PDB entry 8V1Q | electron microscopy, 2.70 A resolution | chains A and P of the 4 polymer chains in the assembly

# Chain A
Protein: DNA polymerase
From: Human alphaherpesvirus 1 strain KOS
Notes: EC 2.7.7.7
Reference sequence: H9E937 (H9E937_HHV1); numbering as in UniProt (aligned over 43-1235)
Sequence (1199 residues; row label = number of the first residue in the row):
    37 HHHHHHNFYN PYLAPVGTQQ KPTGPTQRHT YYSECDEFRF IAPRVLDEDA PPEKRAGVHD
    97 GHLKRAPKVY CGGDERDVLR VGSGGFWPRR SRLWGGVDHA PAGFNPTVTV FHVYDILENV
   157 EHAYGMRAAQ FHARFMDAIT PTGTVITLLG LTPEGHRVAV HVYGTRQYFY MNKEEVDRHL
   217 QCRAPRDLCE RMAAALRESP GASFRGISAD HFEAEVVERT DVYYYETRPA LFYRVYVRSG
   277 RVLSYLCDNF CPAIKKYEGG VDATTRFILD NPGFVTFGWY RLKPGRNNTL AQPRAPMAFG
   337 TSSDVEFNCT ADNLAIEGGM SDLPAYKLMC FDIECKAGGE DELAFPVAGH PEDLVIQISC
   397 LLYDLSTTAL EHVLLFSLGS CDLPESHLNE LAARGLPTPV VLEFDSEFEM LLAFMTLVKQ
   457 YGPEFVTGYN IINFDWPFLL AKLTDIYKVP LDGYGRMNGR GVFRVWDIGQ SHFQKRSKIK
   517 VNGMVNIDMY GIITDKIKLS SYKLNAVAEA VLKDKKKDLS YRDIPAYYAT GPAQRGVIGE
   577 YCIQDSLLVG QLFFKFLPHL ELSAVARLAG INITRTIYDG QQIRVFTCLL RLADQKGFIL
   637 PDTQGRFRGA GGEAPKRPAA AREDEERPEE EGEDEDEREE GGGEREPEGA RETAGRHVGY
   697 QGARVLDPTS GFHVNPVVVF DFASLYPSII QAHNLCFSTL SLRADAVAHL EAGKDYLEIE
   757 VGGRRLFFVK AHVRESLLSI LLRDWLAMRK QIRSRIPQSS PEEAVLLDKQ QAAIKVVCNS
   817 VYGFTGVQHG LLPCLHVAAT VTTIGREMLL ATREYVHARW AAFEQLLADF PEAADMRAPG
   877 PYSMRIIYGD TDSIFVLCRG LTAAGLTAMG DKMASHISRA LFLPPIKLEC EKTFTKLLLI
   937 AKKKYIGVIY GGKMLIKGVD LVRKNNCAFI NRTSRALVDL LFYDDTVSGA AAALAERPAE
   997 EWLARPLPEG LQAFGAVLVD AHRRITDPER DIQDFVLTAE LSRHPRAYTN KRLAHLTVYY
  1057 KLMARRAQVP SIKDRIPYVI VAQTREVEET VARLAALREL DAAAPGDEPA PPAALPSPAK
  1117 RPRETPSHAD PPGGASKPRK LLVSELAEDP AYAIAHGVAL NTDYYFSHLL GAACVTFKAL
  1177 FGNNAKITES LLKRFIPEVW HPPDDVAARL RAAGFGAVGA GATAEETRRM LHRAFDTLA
Unresolved in the structure: 37-59, 647-690, 1099-1133
Construct notes: expression tag (37-42)
Metal / ion sites: Mg2+ site 1 near Asp368 (its only coordinating residue here); Mg2+ site 2 near Tyr465 (its only coordinating residue here)
From the paper describing this entry:
  - conformationally variable residues (order/disorder transition): Gly647 to Ala690
  - binding site for template DNA: Gln640, Arg692, Val694, Gly695, Tyr696, Gly698
  - binding site for Primer DNA (chain P): Arg692
  - contacts within the chain: Lys532-Glu597 (salt bridge), Thr839-Arg842 (hydrogen bond), Gln697-Arg842 (hydrogen bond), Gly698-Arg842 (hydrogen bond)

# Chain P
Molecule: Primer DNA
Sequence (32 nucleotides; each row starts with the number of its first residue; numbers below 1 keep their minus sign (DG-32 is residue -32)):
   -32 GATTACGAAT TCGAGCTCGG TACCCGGGGA TC
Unresolved in the structure: -32 to -27
Modified positions: DOC (2',3'-dideoxycytidine-5'-monophosphate) at position -1

# Chain A / chain P interface
Contacting residue pairs (39; chain A residue first):
  Lys534(A) - DA-3(P)  hydrogen bond to the phosphate
  Gly691(A) - DG-7(P)  phosphate contact
  Arg692(A) - DG-6(P)  hydrogen bond to the base
  Arg692(A) - DG-5(P)  hydrogen bond to the base
  Arg692(A) - DG-4(P)  hydrogen bond to the base
  Asp886(A) - DT-2(P)  phosphate contact
  Asp886(A) - DOC_-1(P)  sugar contact
  Thr887(A) - DOC_-1(P)  sugar contact
  Asp888(A) - DOC_-1(P)  sugar contact
  Lys939(A) - DT-2(P)  hydrogen bond to the base
  Tyr941(A) - DOC_-1(P)  hydrogen bond to the phosphate
  Lys953(A) - DT-2(P)  phosphate contact
  Lys953(A) - DOC_-1(P)  salt bridge to the phosphate
  Gly954(A) - DA-3(P)  hydrogen bond to the phosphate
  Gly954(A) - DT-2(P)  hydrogen bond to the phosphate
  Val958(A) - DA-3(P)  phosphate contact
  Val958(A) - DT-2(P)  phosphate contact
  Arg959(A) - DG-5(P)  hydrogen bond to the base
  Arg959(A) - DG-4(P)  hydrogen bond to the sugar
  Arg959(A) - DA-3(P)  phosphate contact
  Lys960(A) - DA-3(P)  salt bridge to the phosphate
  Asn961(A) - DG-4(P)  phosphate contact
  Thr1034(A) - DG-4(P)  phosphate contact
  Ala1035(A) - DG-4(P)  phosphate contact
  Glu1036(A) - DG-5(P)  phosphate contact
  Glu1036(A) - DG-4(P)  hydrogen bond to the phosphate
  Ser1038(A) - DG-5(P)  hydrogen bond to the phosphate
  Arg1039(A) - DG-6(P)  salt bridge to the phosphate
  Tyr1044(A) - DG-6(P)  phosphate contact
  Tyr1044(A) - DG-5(P)  hydrogen bond to the phosphate
  Thr1045(A) - DG-7(P)  phosphate contact
  Thr1045(A) - DG-6(P)  hydrogen bond to the phosphate
  Asn1046(A) - DG-7(P)  hydrogen bond to the sugar
  Asn1046(A) - DG-6(P)  hydrogen bond to the phosphate
  Leu1049(A) - DG-6(P)  phosphate contact
  His1051(A) - DG-5(P)  salt bridge to the phosphate
  Arg1071(A) - DG-4(P)  salt bridge to the phosphate
  Lys1182(A) - DT-12(P)  salt bridge to the phosphate
  Lys1182(A) - DA-11(P)  salt bridge to the phosphate
Also at the interface, not in a pair above, chain A (27 interface residues in all): Ile952

# In short
Chain A and chain P form an interface of 27 and 9 residues respectively; the contacts include 16 hydrogen
bonds and 7 salt bridges. Polar contacts include Arg692(A)-DG-6(P), Arg692(A)-DG-5(P) and Arg692(A)-DG-4(P).
The paper reports a binding site for template DNA at Gln640(A), Arg692(A) and Val694(A) among others; a
binding site for Primer DNA (chain P) at Arg692(A).
Chain A is DNA polymerase (Human alphaherpesvirus 1 strain KOS) and chain P is Primer DNA; the structure,
Herpes simplex virus 1 polymerase holoenzyme bound to DNA in both open/closed conformations, was determined by
electron microscopy together with 8EXX, 8V1R, 8V1S and 8V1T from the same study.
